PDB entry 7QG3 | X-ray diffraction, 2.11 A resolution | chain A

# Chain A
Name: Interleukin-1 receptor-associated kinase 4
Organism: Homo sapiens
Notes: EC 2.7.11.1
Reference sequence: Q9NWZ3 (IRAK4_HUMAN); numbering as in UniProt (aligned over 154-460)
Chain sequence (308 residues; numbered 153 to 460; the number before each row is that of its first residue):
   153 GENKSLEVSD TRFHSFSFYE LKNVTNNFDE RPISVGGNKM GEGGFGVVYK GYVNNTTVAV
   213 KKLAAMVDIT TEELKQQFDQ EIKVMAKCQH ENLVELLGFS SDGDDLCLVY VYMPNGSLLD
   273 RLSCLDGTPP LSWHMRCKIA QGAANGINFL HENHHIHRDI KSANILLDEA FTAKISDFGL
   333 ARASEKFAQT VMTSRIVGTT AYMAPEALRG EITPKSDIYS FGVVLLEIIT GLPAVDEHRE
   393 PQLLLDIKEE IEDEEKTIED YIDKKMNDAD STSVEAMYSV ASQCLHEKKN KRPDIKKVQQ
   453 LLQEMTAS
Disordered / not traced: 153-163, 188-189, 217-221, 253-256, 336-341, 459-460
Sequence notes: expression tag (153)
Modified residues: Thr342 (phosphothreonine; TPO); Thr345 (phosphothreonine; TPO); Ser346 (phosphoserine; SEP)
Ligand contacts: B4U (6-[(2S)-2-fluoranylpropyl]-4-[(1-methylcyclopropyl)amino]-2-[[1-(1-methylpiperidin-4-yl)pyrazol-4-yl]amino]pyrido[4,3-d]pyrimidin-5-one): Ile185, Met192, Gly193, Glu194, Val200, Ala211, Lys213, Glu233, Val246, Tyr262, Val263, Tyr264, Met265, Pro266, Asn267, Gly268, Ser269, Asp272, Arg273, Asp278, Thr280, Leu318, Ser328, Asp329
Swiss-Prot annotation at these positions:
  - active site: Asp311 (Proton acceptor)
  - binding site (ATP): Met192 to Val200, Lys213, Lys313 to Asn316, Asp329
  - modified residue: Thr342 (Phosphothreonine), Thr345 (Phosphothreonine), Ser346 (Phosphoserine)

# In short
Chain A binds compound B4U. Curated annotation (UniProt) lists active-site residue Asp311 and 15 ATP-binding
residues.
Chain A is Interleukin-1 receptor-associated kinase 4 (Homo sapiens); the structure, IRAK4 in complex with
inhibitor, was determined by X-ray diffraction, deposited together with 7QG1, 7QG2 and 7QG5.
